PDB entry 1EZI | X-ray diffraction, 2.00 A resolution | chains A and B

Chain A (and B):
Name: Cmp-N-acetylneuraminic acid synthetase
Source organism: Neisseria meningitidis
Notes: EC 2.7.7.43; chain B of this document is another copy of the same molecule, construct and numbering; everything in this record applies to it too
Reference sequence: P0A0Z8 (NEUA_NEIME); residues 1-228 here = UniProt positions 1-228
Sequence (228 residues; numbered 1 to 228; the number before each row is that of its first residue):
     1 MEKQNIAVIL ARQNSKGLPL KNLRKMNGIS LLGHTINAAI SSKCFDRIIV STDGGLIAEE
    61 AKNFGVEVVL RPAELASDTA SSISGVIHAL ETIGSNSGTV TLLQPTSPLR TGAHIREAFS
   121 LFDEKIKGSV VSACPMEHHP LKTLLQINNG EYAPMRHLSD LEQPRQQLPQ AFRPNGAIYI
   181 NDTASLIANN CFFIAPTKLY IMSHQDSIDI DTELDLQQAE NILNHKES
Disordered / not traced: 74-79, 149-150, 225-228 (chain B: 15-17, 75-80, 223-228)
Sequence notes: conflict Mse1 (Met in P0A0Z8), Mse26 (Met in P0A0Z8), Mse136 (Met in P0A0Z8), Mse155 (Met in P0A0Z8), Mse202 (Met in P0A0Z8)
Modified residues: Mse1, Mse26, Mse136, Mse155, Mse202 (selenomethionine; parent Met)
From the paper describing this entry:
  - conformationally variable residues (order/disorder transition): Leu10 to Asn22, Arg71 to Ala80
  - specificity-determining residues: Asn22, Gln104 (proposed by the authors, not directly observed)
  - catalytic residues: Arg12, Ser15, Lys16, Gly17, Lys21, Asp209, Asp211 (proposed by the authors, not directly observed)

Interface between chain A and chain B:
Pairs across the interface (61; chain A residue first):
  Mse136(A) - Mse136(B)  hydrophobic
  Mse136(A) - Thr143(B)
  His138(A) - Arg173(B)
  Pro140(A) - Pro140(B)
  Pro140(A) - Thr143(B)
  Pro140(A) - Mse155(B)  hydrophobic
  Leu141(A) - Mse155(B)  hydrophobic
  Lys142(A) - Arg173(B)
  Lys142(A) - Pro174(B)
  Thr143(A) - Mse136(B)
  Thr143(A) - Pro140(B)
  Thr143(A) - Phe172(B)
  Leu144(A) - Gln170(B)
  Leu144(A) - Ala171(B)
  Leu144(A) - Phe172(B)  hydrogen bond (backbone-backbone)
  Leu145(A) - Pro140(B)  hydrophobic
  Leu145(A) - Leu141(B)  hydrophobic
  Leu145(A) - Pro169(B)  hydrophobic
  Leu145(A) - Gln170(B)
  Leu145(A) - Ala171(B)  hydrophobic
  Gln146(A) - Pro169(B)
  Gln146(A) - Gln170(B)  hydrogen bond (backbone-backbone)
  Tyr152(A) - Phe172(B)  hydrophobic
  Tyr152(A) - Thr197(B)
  Tyr152(A) - Leu199(B)  hydrophobic
  Tyr152(A) - Ile201(B)
  Mse155(A) - Pro140(B)  hydrophobic
  Mse155(A) - Leu141(B)  hydrophobic
  Mse155(A) - Mse155(B)
  Leu158(A) - Phe193(B)
  Leu158(A) - Ala195(B)
  Leu161(A) - Phe193(B)  hydrophobic
  Glu162(A) - Cys191(B)
  Glu162(A) - Phe192(B)  hydrogen bond (side chain-backbone)
  Glu162(A) - Phe193(B)
  Gln170(A) - Leu145(B)
  Gln170(A) - Gln146(B)  hydrogen bond (backbone-backbone)
  Ala171(A) - Leu144(B)
  Ala171(A) - Leu145(B)  hydrophobic
  Phe172(A) - Thr143(B)
  Phe172(A) - Leu144(B)  hydrogen bond (backbone-backbone)
  Phe172(A) - Gln146(B)
  Phe172(A) - Tyr152(B)  hydrophobic
  Arg173(A) - His138(B)  hydrogen bond
  Arg173(A) - Lys142(B)
  Pro174(A) - Lys142(B)
  Pro174(A) - Leu161(B)
  Cys191(A) - Glu162(B)
  Phe192(A) - Glu162(B)  hydrogen bond (backbone-side chain)
  Phe193(A) - Leu158(B)
  Phe193(A) - Leu161(B)  hydrophobic
  Phe193(A) - Glu162(B)  hydrogen bond (backbone-side chain)
  Ile194(A) - Leu158(B)
  Ala195(A) - Leu158(B)
  Thr197(A) - Leu158(B)
  Lys198(A) - Asn149(B)
  Lys198(A) - Gly150(B)
  Lys198(A) - Tyr152(B)
  Leu199(A) - Leu144(B)  hydrophobic
  Leu199(A) - Tyr152(B)  hydrophobic
  Ile201(A) - Tyr152(B)
Other interface residues (no listed pair), chain A (30 interface residues in all): His139, Pro169
Other interface residues (no listed pair), chain B (33 interface residues in all): His139, Glu151, Ile194, Lys198

Overview:
The interface between chain A and chain B involves 30 residues on one side and 33 on the other; the contacts
include 8 hydrogen bonds. Polar pairs include Glu162(A)-Phe192(B), Arg173(A)-His138(B) and
Phe193(A)-Glu162(B). From the paper: catalytic residues Arg12(A), Ser15(A) and Lys16(A) among others;
specificity determinants Asn22(A) and Gln104(A).
Both chains are Cmp-N-acetylneuraminic acid synthetase (Neisseria meningitidis). Entry 1EZI (Structure of a
sialic acid activating synthetase, CMP acylneuraminate synthetase in the presence and absence of ...) was
determined by X-ray diffraction, deposited together with 1EYR.
